PDB entry 8TQV | X-ray diffraction, 2.00 A resolution | chain A

[Chain A]
Name: Polyketide synthase Pks13
Source organism: Mycobacterium tuberculosis H37Rv
Notes: EC 2.3.1.-
UniProt: I6X8D2 (PKS13_MYCTU); numbering as in UniProt (aligned over 1452-1726)
Amino-acid sequence (275 residues; each row starts with the number of its first residue):
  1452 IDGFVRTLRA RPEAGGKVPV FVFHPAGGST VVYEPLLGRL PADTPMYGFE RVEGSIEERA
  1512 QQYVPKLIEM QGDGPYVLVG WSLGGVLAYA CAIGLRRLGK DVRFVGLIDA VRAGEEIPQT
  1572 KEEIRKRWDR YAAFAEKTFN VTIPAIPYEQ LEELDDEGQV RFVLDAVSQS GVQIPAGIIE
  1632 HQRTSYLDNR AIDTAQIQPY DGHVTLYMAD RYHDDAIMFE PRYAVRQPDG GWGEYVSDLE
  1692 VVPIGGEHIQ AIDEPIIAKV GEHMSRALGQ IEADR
Not modelled in the structure: 1452-1453, 1598-1601
Ligand contacts: X20403 (JS9; 4-(2-{(4M)-4-[(6M)-6-(2,5-dimethoxyphenyl)pyridin-3-yl]-1H-1,2,3-triazol-1-yl}ethyl)-N-{[1-(methoxymethyl)cyclopropyl]methyl}-N-methylbenzamide): Ala1477, Ser1533, Leu1534, Val1537, Asp1560, Ala1561, Val1562, Arg1563, Tyr1582, Phe1585, Gln1633, Ser1636, Tyr1637, Asn1640, Ile1643, Asp1644, Ala1646, Ile1648, Tyr1663, His1664, Asp1666, Ala1667, Phe1670, Tyr1674, Gly1681, Gly1682, Trp1683, Tyr1686, His1699
UniProt features mapped onto this chain:
  - active site: Ser1533 (For thioesterase-like activity)
  - natural variant: Asn1640 (N1640K: Coumestan resistant; N1640S: Coumestan resistant), Asp1644 (D1644G: Coumestan resistant), Ala1667 (A1667V: Coumestan resistant)
  - mutagenesis: Ser1533 (S1533A: Cannot form alpha-alkyl beta-ketoacids derivatives)
From the paper describing this entry:
  - conformationally variable residues (helix shift, side-chain flip): Arg1563, Lys1572 to Lys1588
  - binding site for X20403: Tyr1582, Phe1585, Asn1640
  - catalytic residues: Ser1533
  - mutagenesis - R1563H: unchanged growth

[In short]
Ligands of chain A: X20403. Curated annotation (UniProt) lists active-site residue Ser1533 and one mutagenesis
site. The paper reports the catalytic residue Ser1533; R1563H leaves growth unchanged.
Chain A is Polyketide synthase Pks13 (Mycobacterium tuberculosis H37Rv); the structure, Crystal Structure of
Mtb Pks13 Thioesterase domain in complex with inhibitor X20403, was determined by X-ray diffraction (same
publication as 8TQG, 8TR4 and 8TRY).
